Entry 1RBL (X-ray diffraction, 2.20 A resolution); this record covers chains C and D of the 16 polymer chains in the assembly.

Chain C (and D):
Protein: Ribulose 1,5 bisphosphate carboxylase/oxygenase (large chain)
Source organism: Synechococcus elongatus
Notes: EC 4.1.1.39; chain D of this document is another copy of the same molecule, construct and numbering; everything in this record applies to it too
Reference sequence: P00880 (RBL_SYNP6); residues 9-475 here correspond to UniProt positions 6-472 (UniProt number = residue number - 3)
Sequence (467 residues; each row starts with the number of its first residue):
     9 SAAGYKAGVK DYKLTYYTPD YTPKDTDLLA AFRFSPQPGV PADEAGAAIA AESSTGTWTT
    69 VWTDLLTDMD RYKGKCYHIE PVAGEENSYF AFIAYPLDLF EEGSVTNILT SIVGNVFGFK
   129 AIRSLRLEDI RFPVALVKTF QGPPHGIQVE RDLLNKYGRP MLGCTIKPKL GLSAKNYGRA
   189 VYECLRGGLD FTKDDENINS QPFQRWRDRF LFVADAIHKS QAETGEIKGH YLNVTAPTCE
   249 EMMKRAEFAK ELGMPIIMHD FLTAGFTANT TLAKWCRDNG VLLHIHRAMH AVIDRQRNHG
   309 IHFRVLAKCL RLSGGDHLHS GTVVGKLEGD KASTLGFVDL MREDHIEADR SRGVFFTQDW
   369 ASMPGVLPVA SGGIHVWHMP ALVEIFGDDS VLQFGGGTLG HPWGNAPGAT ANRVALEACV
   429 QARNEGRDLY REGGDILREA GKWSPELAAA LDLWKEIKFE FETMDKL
Sequence notes: conflict Arg-41 (Pro38 in P00880), Phe-42 (Val39 in P00880), Ala-91 (Gln88 in P00880), Ala-356 (Arg353 in P00880)
UniProt features mapped onto this chain:
  - motif: Glu-464 to Glu-470 (Interacts with RbcX2)
  - active site (Proton acceptor): Lys-175, His-294
  - binding site (substrate): Asn-123, Thr-173, Lys-177, Arg-295, His-327, Ser-379
  - binding site (Mg(2+)): Lys-201, Asp-203, Glu-204
  - site: Lys-334 (Transition state stabilizer)
  - modified residue: Lys-201 (N6-carboxylysine)
Glycans and other covalent adducts: formate (FMT) linked to Lys-201
Bound ions: Mg2+: Asp-203, Glu-204 (together with 2-carboxyarabinitol-1,5-diphosphate, formate)
Ligand contacts:
  - 2-carboxyarabinitol-1,5-diphosphate (CAP), molecule 1: Glu-60, Thr-65, Trp-66, Asn-123
  - 2-carboxyarabinitol-1,5-diphosphate (CAP), molecule 2: Thr-173, Lys-175, Lys-177, Asp-203, Glu-204, His-294, Arg-295, His-298, His-327, Gly-329, Lys-334, Leu-335, Ser-379, Gly-380, Gly-381, Gln-401, Phe-402, Gly-403, Gly-404

Chain C / chain D interface:
Cross-chain cystine bridges: Cys-247(C)/Cys-247(D)
Contacting residue pairs - 260 pairs, chain C then chain D:
  Tyr-13(C) / Leu-407(D)
  Tyr-13(C) / Gly-408(D)  hydrogen bond (side chain-backbone)
  Tyr-13(C) / His-409(D)  hydrogen bond (side chain-backbone)
  Tyr-13(C) / Pro-410(D)
  Ala-15(C) / Gly-408(D)
  Ala-15(C) / Pro-410(D)  hydrophobic
  Ala-15(C) / Leu-461(D)  hydrophobic
  Gly-16(C) / Leu-461(D)
  Val-17(C) / Ile-465(D)  hydrophobic
  Gln-45(C) / Phe-469(D)
  Gln-45(C) / Glu-470(D)  hydrogen bond (side chain-backbone)
  Val-48(C) / Phe-469(D)  hydrophobic
  Glu-60(C) / Lys-177(D)
  Glu-60(C) / Lys-334(D)  salt bridge
  Ser-62(C) / Lys-177(D)
  Ser-62(C) / Leu-178(D)
  Ser-62(C) / Asn-205(D)
  Thr-63(C) / Pro-176(D)
  Thr-63(C) / Lys-177(D)  hydrogen bond (backbone-backbone)
  Thr-63(C) / Leu-178(D)
  Gly-64(C) / Lys-177(D)
  Thr-65(C) / Lys-175(D)
  Thr-65(C) / Lys-334(D)  hydrogen bond
  Trp-66(C) / Gly-381(D)
  Trp-66(C) / Ile-382(D)
  Trp-66(C) / His-383(D)
  Trp-66(C) / Gly-404(D)
  Trp-66(C) / Gly-405(D)
  Trp-66(C) / Trp-462(D)
  Trp-66(C) / Ile-465(D)  hydrophobic
  Thr-67(C) / Gly-404(D)
  Thr-67(C) / Trp-462(D)  hydrogen bond
  Thr-68(C) / Gly-408(D)
  Val-69(C) / Leu-407(D)
  Val-69(C) / Gly-408(D)
  Trp-70(C) / Leu-407(D)
  Trp-70(C) / Gly-412(D)
  Trp-70(C) / Asn-413(D)  hydrogen bond
  Thr-71(C) / Lys-175(D)  hydrogen bond (side chain-backbone)
  Thr-71(C) / Pro-176(D)
  Thr-71(C) / Leu-180(D)
  Thr-71(C) / Leu-407(D)
  Asp-72(C) / Pro-176(D)
  Leu-74(C) / Asn-184(D)
  Thr-75(C) / Gly-179(D)  hydrogen bond (side chain-backbone)
  Tyr-80(C) / Gly-179(D)
  Tyr-80(C) / Phe-211(D)
  Asp-106(C) / Gln-209(D)
  Asp-106(C) / Pro-210(D)
  Asp-106(C) / Phe-211(D)
  Leu-107(C) / Leu-178(D)
  Leu-107(C) / Gln-209(D)  hydrogen bond (backbone-side chain)
  Phe-108(C) / Gln-209(D)
  Phe-108(C) / Pro-210(D)
  Glu-109(C) / Asn-207(D)
  Glu-109(C) / Ser-208(D)  hydrogen bond (side chain-backbone)
  Glu-109(C) / Gln-209(D)
  Glu-109(C) / Pro-245(D)
  Glu-109(C) / Arg-253(D)  salt bridge
  Glu-110(C) / Pro-210(D)
  Glu-110(C) / Arg-213(D)  salt bridge
  Gly-111(C) / Pro-245(D)
  Ser-112(C) / Pro-245(D)
  Thr-114(C) / Thr-243(D)
  Thr-114(C) / Ala-244(D)
  Thr-114(C) / Thr-271(D)  hydrogen bond (side chain-backbone)
  Thr-114(C) / Ala-272(D)
  Asn-115(C) / Asn-205(D)  hydrogen bond (side chain-backbone)
  Asn-115(C) / Asn-207(D)  hydrogen bond
  Asn-115(C) / Gln-209(D)
  Thr-118(C) / Glu-204(D)
  Thr-118(C) / Asn-205(D)
  Thr-118(C) / Asp-268(D)
  Thr-118(C) / Thr-271(D)  hydrogen bond
  Ser-119(C) / Asn-205(D)  hydrogen bond
  Val-121(C) / Met-297(D)
  Val-121(C) / Val-300(D)
  Gly-122(C) / Ala-296(D)
  Gly-122(C) / Met-297(D)  hydrogen bond (backbone-backbone)
  Asn-123(C) / Glu-204(D)  hydrogen bond
  Asn-123(C) / His-294(D)
  Asn-123(C) / Leu-335(D)
  Phe-125(C) / Ala-299(D)
  Phe-125(C) / Val-300(D)  hydrophobic
  Phe-125(C) / Arg-303(D)  hydrogen bond (backbone-side chain)
  Gly-126(C) / Ala-299(D)
  Gly-126(C) / Arg-303(D)
  Gly-126(C) / Leu-335(D)
  Gly-126(C) / Glu-336(D)  hydrogen bond (backbone-backbone)
  Phe-127(C) / Arg-303(D)  hydrogen bond (backbone-side chain)
  Phe-127(C) / Lys-334(D)
  Phe-127(C) / Leu-335(D)  hydrophobic
  Lys-128(C) / Arg-303(D)
  Lys-128(C) / Val-331(D)  hydrogen bond (side chain-backbone)
  Lys-128(C) / Val-332(D)
  Lys-128(C) / Gly-333(D)  hydrogen bond (side chain-backbone)
  Lys-128(C) / Lys-334(D)  hydrogen bond (backbone-backbone)
  Lys-128(C) / Leu-335(D)
  Lys-128(C) / Glu-336(D)
  Lys-128(C) / Phe-467(D)  hydrogen bond (side chain-backbone)
  Lys-128(C) / Phe-469(D)
  Ala-129(C) / Phe-469(D)  hydrophobic
  Ile-130(C) / Arg-303(D)  hydrogen bond (backbone-side chain)
  Arg-131(C) / Gln-304(D)
  Arg-131(C) / Glu-470(D)  salt bridge
  Arg-131(C) / Met-472(D)
  Ser-132(C) / Gln-304(D)
  Lys-175(C) / Thr-65(D)
  Lys-175(C) / Thr-71(D)  hydrogen bond (backbone-side chain)
  Pro-176(C) / Thr-63(D)
  Pro-176(C) / Thr-71(D)
  Pro-176(C) / Asp-72(D)
  Lys-177(C) / Glu-60(D)
  Lys-177(C) / Ser-62(D)
  Lys-177(C) / Thr-63(D)  hydrogen bond (backbone-backbone)
  Lys-177(C) / Gly-64(D)
  Leu-178(C) / Ser-62(D)
  Leu-178(C) / Thr-63(D)
  Leu-178(C) / Leu-107(D)
  Gly-179(C) / Thr-75(D)  hydrogen bond (backbone-side chain)
  Gly-179(C) / Tyr-80(D)
  Leu-180(C) / Thr-71(D)
  Asn-184(C) / Leu-74(D)
  Glu-204(C) / Thr-118(D)
  Glu-204(C) / Asn-123(D)  hydrogen bond
  Asn-205(C) / Ser-62(D)
  Asn-205(C) / Asn-115(D)  hydrogen bond (backbone-side chain)
  Asn-205(C) / Thr-118(D)
  Asn-205(C) / Ser-119(D)  hydrogen bond
  Asn-207(C) / Glu-109(D)
  Asn-207(C) / Asn-115(D)  hydrogen bond
  Ser-208(C) / Glu-109(D)  hydrogen bond (backbone-side chain)
  Gln-209(C) / Asp-106(D)
  Gln-209(C) / Leu-107(D)  hydrogen bond (side chain-backbone)
  Gln-209(C) / Phe-108(D)
  Gln-209(C) / Glu-109(D)
  Gln-209(C) / Asn-115(D)
  Pro-210(C) / Asp-106(D)
  Pro-210(C) / Phe-108(D)
  Pro-210(C) / Glu-110(D)
  Phe-211(C) / Tyr-80(D)
  Phe-211(C) / Asp-106(D)
  Arg-213(C) / Glu-110(D)  salt bridge
  Thr-243(C) / Thr-114(D)
  Ala-244(C) / Thr-114(D)
  Ala-244(C) / Thr-275(D)  hydrogen bond (backbone-side chain)
  Pro-245(C) / Glu-109(D)
  Pro-245(C) / Gly-111(D)
  Pro-245(C) / Ser-112(D)
  Pro-245(C) / Phe-274(D)
  Pro-245(C) / Thr-275(D)
  Pro-245(C) / Thr-278(D)
  Thr-246(C) / Thr-275(D)
  Thr-246(C) / Thr-278(D)
  Thr-246(C) / Thr-279(D)
  Cys-247(C) / Cys-247(D)  disulfide
  Cys-247(C) / Thr-275(D)
  Cys-247(C) / Ala-276(D)  hydrophobic
  Cys-247(C) / Thr-279(D)  hydrogen bond (backbone-side chain)
  Glu-248(C) / Thr-279(D)  hydrogen bond
  Arg-253(C) / Glu-109(D)  salt bridge
  Asp-268(C) / Thr-118(D)
  Thr-271(C) / Thr-114(D)  hydrogen bond (backbone-side chain)
  Thr-271(C) / Thr-118(D)  hydrogen bond
  Ala-272(C) / Thr-114(D)
  Ala-272(C) / Gly-273(D)
  Ala-272(C) / Phe-274(D)  hydrogen bond (backbone-backbone)
  Ala-272(C) / Thr-275(D)  hydrogen bond (backbone-backbone)
  Gly-273(C) / Ala-272(D)
  Gly-273(C) / Gly-273(D)
  Phe-274(C) / Pro-245(D)
  Phe-274(C) / Ala-272(D)  hydrogen bond (backbone-backbone)
  Thr-275(C) / Ala-244(D)  hydrogen bond (side chain-backbone)
  Thr-275(C) / Pro-245(D)
  Thr-275(C) / Thr-246(D)
  Thr-275(C) / Cys-247(D)
  Thr-275(C) / Ala-272(D)  hydrogen bond (backbone-backbone)
  Thr-275(C) / Ala-276(D)
  Ala-276(C) / Cys-247(D)  hydrophobic
  Ala-276(C) / Thr-275(D)
  Thr-278(C) / Pro-245(D)
  Thr-278(C) / Thr-246(D)
  Thr-279(C) / Thr-246(D)
  Thr-279(C) / Cys-247(D)  hydrogen bond (side chain-backbone)
  Thr-279(C) / Glu-248(D)  hydrogen bond
  His-294(C) / Asn-123(D)
  Ala-296(C) / Gly-122(D)
  Met-297(C) / Val-121(D)
  Met-297(C) / Gly-122(D)  hydrogen bond (backbone-backbone)
  Ala-299(C) / Phe-125(D)
  Ala-299(C) / Gly-126(D)
  Ala-299(C) / His-307(D)  hydrogen bond (backbone-side chain)
  Val-300(C) / Val-121(D)
  Val-300(C) / Phe-125(D)  hydrophobic
  Val-300(C) / Ile-301(D)  hydrophobic
  Val-300(C) / His-307(D)
  Val-300(C) / Gly-308(D)
  Val-300(C) / Ile-309(D)  hydrophobic
  Ile-301(C) / Val-300(D)  hydrophobic
  Arg-303(C) / Phe-125(D)  hydrogen bond (side chain-backbone)
  Arg-303(C) / Gly-126(D)
  Arg-303(C) / Phe-127(D)  hydrogen bond (side chain-backbone)
  Arg-303(C) / Lys-128(D)
  Arg-303(C) / Ile-130(D)  hydrogen bond (side chain-backbone)
  Arg-303(C) / His-307(D)
  Gln-304(C) / Arg-131(D)
  Gln-304(C) / Ser-132(D)
  Gln-304(C) / His-307(D)  hydrogen bond
  His-307(C) / Ala-299(D)  hydrogen bond (side chain-backbone)
  His-307(C) / Val-300(D)
  His-307(C) / Arg-303(D)
  His-307(C) / Gln-304(D)  hydrogen bond
  Gly-308(C) / Val-300(D)
  Ile-309(C) / Val-300(D)  hydrophobic
  Val-331(C) / Lys-128(D)  hydrogen bond (backbone-side chain)
  Val-332(C) / Lys-128(D)
  Gly-333(C) / Lys-128(D)  hydrogen bond (backbone-side chain)
  Lys-334(C) / Glu-60(D)  salt bridge
  Lys-334(C) / Thr-65(D)  hydrogen bond
  Lys-334(C) / Phe-127(D)
  Lys-334(C) / Lys-128(D)  hydrogen bond (backbone-backbone)
  Leu-335(C) / Asn-123(D)
  Leu-335(C) / Gly-126(D)
  Leu-335(C) / Phe-127(D)  hydrophobic
  Leu-335(C) / Lys-128(D)
  Glu-336(C) / Gly-126(D)  hydrogen bond (backbone-backbone)
  Glu-336(C) / Lys-128(D)
  Gly-381(C) / Trp-66(D)
  Ile-382(C) / Trp-66(D)
  His-383(C) / Trp-66(D)
  Gly-404(C) / Trp-66(D)
  Gly-404(C) / Thr-67(D)
  Gly-405(C) / Trp-66(D)
  Leu-407(C) / Tyr-13(D)
  Leu-407(C) / Val-69(D)
  Leu-407(C) / Trp-70(D)
  Leu-407(C) / Thr-71(D)
  Gly-408(C) / Tyr-13(D)  hydrogen bond (backbone-side chain)
  Gly-408(C) / Ala-15(D)
  Gly-408(C) / Thr-68(D)
  Gly-408(C) / Val-69(D)
  His-409(C) / Tyr-13(D)  hydrogen bond (backbone-side chain)
  Pro-410(C) / Tyr-13(D)
  Pro-410(C) / Ala-15(D)  hydrophobic
  Gly-412(C) / Trp-70(D)
  Asn-413(C) / Trp-70(D)  hydrogen bond
  Leu-461(C) / Ala-15(D)  hydrophobic
  Leu-461(C) / Gly-16(D)
  Trp-462(C) / Trp-66(D)
  Trp-462(C) / Thr-67(D)  hydrogen bond
  Ile-465(C) / Val-17(D)  hydrophobic
  Ile-465(C) / Trp-66(D)  hydrophobic
  Phe-467(C) / Lys-128(D)  hydrogen bond (backbone-side chain)
  Phe-469(C) / Gln-45(D)
  Phe-469(C) / Val-48(D)  hydrophobic
  Phe-469(C) / Lys-128(D)
  Phe-469(C) / Ala-129(D)  hydrophobic
  Glu-470(C) / Gln-45(D)  hydrogen bond (backbone-side chain)
  Glu-470(C) / Arg-131(D)  salt bridge
  Met-472(C) / Arg-131(D)
Other interface residues (no listed pair), chain C (114 interface residues in all): Ala-59, Ser-61, Met-77, Leu-117, Ala-188
Other interface residues (no listed pair), chain D (114 interface residues in all): Ala-59, Ser-61, Met-77, Leu-117, Ala-188

In short:
Chain C and chain D each contribute 114 residues to their interface; the contacts include 1 disulfide bond, 66
hydrogen bonds and 8 salt bridges. Polar contacts include Glu-60(C)/Lys-334(D), Glu-109(C)/Arg-253(D) and
Glu-110(C)/Arg-213(D). Bound to chain C: 2-carboxyarabinitol-1,5-diphosphate.
Both chains are Ribulose 1,5 bisphosphate carboxylase/oxygenase (large chain) (Synechococcus elongatus). Entry
1RBL (Structure determination and refinement of ribulose 1,5 bisphosphate carboxylase(slash)oxygenase from
synechococcus PCC6301) was determined by X-ray diffraction.
